PDB entry 7L0W | electron microscopy, 2.74 A resolution | chains A and B of the 60 polymer chains in the assembly

[Chain A (and B)]
Name: VP2
From: Primate bocaparvovirus 1 (strain Human bocavirus 1 type 1)
Notes: chain B of this document is another copy of the same molecule, construct and numbering; everything in this record applies to it too
Reference sequence: H9C5X6 (H9C5X6_HBOC1); residues 33-542 here = UniProt positions 33-542
Amino-acid sequence (510 residues; each row starts with the number of its first residue):
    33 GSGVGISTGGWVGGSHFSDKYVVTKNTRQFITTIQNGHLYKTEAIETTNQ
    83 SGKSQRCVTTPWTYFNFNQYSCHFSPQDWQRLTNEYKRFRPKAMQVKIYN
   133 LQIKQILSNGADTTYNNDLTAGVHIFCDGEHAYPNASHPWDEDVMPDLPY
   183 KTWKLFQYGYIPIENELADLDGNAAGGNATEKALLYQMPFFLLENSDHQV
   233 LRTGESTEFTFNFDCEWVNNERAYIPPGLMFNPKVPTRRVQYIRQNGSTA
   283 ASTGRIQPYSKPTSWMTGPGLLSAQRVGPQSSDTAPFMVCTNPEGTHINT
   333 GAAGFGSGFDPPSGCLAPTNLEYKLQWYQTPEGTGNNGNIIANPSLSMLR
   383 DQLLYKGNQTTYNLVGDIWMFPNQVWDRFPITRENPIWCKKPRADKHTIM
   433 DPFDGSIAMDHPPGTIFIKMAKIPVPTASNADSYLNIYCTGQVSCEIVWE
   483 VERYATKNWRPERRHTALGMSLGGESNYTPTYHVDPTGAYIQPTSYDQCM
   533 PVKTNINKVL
From the paper describing this entry:
  - post-translational modification sites: Cys159, Cys247

[How chain A and chain B interact]
Residue-residue contacts (91; chain A residue first):
  Ser34(A) with Ile38(B)
  Val36(A) with Val36(B); Gly37(B)
  His70(A) with Tyr182(B)
  Tyr72(A) with Tyr182(B), hydrophobic; Val516(B); Gly520(B)
  Lys73(A) with Asp517(B); Pro518(B); Thr519(B); Gly520(B)
  Thr74(A) with Thr511(B); His515(B); Val516(B), hydrogen bond (side chain-backbone); Asp517(B); Pro518(B)
  Ala76(A) with Tyr510(B)
  Arg88(A) with Tyr510(B)
  Gln137(A) with Tyr147(B)
  Asn141(A) with Asp144(B)
  Leu151(A) with Gly37(B)
  Thr152(A) with Gln134(B), hydrogen bond (backbone-side chain); Lys136(B); Asn149(B), hydrogen bond
  Ala153(A) with Gln134(B)
  His156(A) with Trp43(B); Gln474(B)
  Leu202(A) with Leu504(B), hydrophobic; Tyr510(B), hydrophobic
  Ala215(A) with Leu500(B), hydrophobic
  Leu217(A) with Leu504(B), hydrophobic; Tyr510(B); Pro512(B)
  Tyr218(A) with Ala499(B); Leu500(B), hydrophobic; Met502(B), hydrogen bond (side chain-backbone); Ser503(B); Leu504(B), hydrophobic
  Met220(A) with Pro512(B); His515(B)
  Pro221(A) with His515(B)
  Phe222(A) with His515(B); Val516(B), hydrophobic
  Leu224(A) with Pro181(B); Tyr182(B), hydrophobic
  Glu226(A) with Trp43(B), hydrogen bond (backbone-side chain); Pro181(B); Tyr182(B)
  Asn227(A) with Gly45(B); Gly46(B), hydrogen bond (backbone-backbone)
  Ser228(A) with Trp43(B)
  Asp229(A) with Trp43(B); Val44(B); Gly45(B), hydrogen bond (side chain-backbone); Lys57(B)
  His230(A) with Gly42(B); Trp43(B), hydrogen bond (backbone-backbone)
  Val232(A) with Ser39(B), hydrogen bond (backbone-side chain); Gly41(B); Gly42(B); Trp43(B); Asn132(B)
  Arg234(A) with Gly37(B); Ile38(B); Ser39(B); Asn132(B); Leu133(B), hydrogen bond (side chain-backbone); Gln134(B); Thr235(B)
  Thr235(A) with Gly37(B)
  Gly236(A) with Gly37(B), hydrogen bond (backbone-backbone); Ile38(B)
  Glu237(A) with Gly37(B); Ile38(B); Ser39(B), hydrogen bond
  Lys454(A) with Gln61(B), hydrogen bond (backbone-side chain); Thr184(B), hydrogen bond
  Ile455(A) with Gln134(B); Lys136(B)
  Pro456(A) with Gln61(B); Ile63(B), hydrophobic; Thr184(B); Tyr470(B), hydrogen bond (backbone-side chain); Thr472(B)
  Val457(A) with Ile63(B); Tyr147(B)
  Pro458(A) with Ile63(B); Ile138(B), hydrophobic; Tyr470(B)
  Leu467(A) with Lys136(B); Tyr147(B), hydrophobic
Also at the interface, not in a pair above, chain A (48 interface residues in all): Gly35, Leu71, Glu75, Val90, Asp150, Gly154, Gln219, Leu233, Thr459, Asp464
Also at the interface, not in a pair above, chain B (48 interface residues in all): Thr65, Leu151, Leu180, Lys183, Lys186, Tyr514

[In short]
The chain A/chain B interface involves 48 residues from each chain; the contacts include 15 hydrogen bonds.
Polar pairs include Thr74(A)-Val516(B), Thr152(A)-Gln134(B) and Thr152(A)-Asn149(B). The paper reports
modification sites Cys159(A) and Cys247(A).
Both chains are VP2 (Primate bocaparvovirus 1 (strain Human bocavirus 1 type 1)). Entry 7L0W (Human Bocavirus
1 (pH 5.5)) was determined by electron microscopy, deposited together with 7L0U, 7L0V, 7L0X and 7L0Y.
